4JB9 - chains G and L of the 3 polymer chains in the assembly; structure by X-ray diffraction, 2.60 A resolution.

Chain G:
Molecule: clade A/E 93TH057 HIV-1 gp120 core
From: Human immunodeficiency virus 1
Amino-acid sequence (353 residues; each row starts with the number of its first residue; note: 96 numbers in that range are skipped by the numbering (no residue carries them; nothing is unmodelled there)):
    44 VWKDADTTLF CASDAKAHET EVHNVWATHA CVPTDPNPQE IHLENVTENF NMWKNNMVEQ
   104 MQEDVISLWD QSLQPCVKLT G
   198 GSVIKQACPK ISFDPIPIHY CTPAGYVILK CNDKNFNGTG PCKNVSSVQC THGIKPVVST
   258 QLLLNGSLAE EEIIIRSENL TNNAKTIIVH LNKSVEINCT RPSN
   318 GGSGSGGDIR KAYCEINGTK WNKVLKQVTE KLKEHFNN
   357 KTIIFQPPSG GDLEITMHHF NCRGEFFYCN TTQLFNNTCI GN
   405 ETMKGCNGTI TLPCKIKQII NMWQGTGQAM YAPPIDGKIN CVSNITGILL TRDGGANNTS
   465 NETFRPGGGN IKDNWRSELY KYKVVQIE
Unresolved in the structure: 318-324, 405-406
Disulfide bonds: Cys54-Cys74, Cys119-Cys205, Cys218-Cys247, Cys228-Cys239, Cys296-Cys331, Cys378-Cys445, Cys385-Cys418, Cys395-Cys410
Covalent attachments: N-acetylglucosamine (NAG) linked to Asn234, Asn241, Asn262, Asn276, Asn289, Asn295, Asn334, Asn386, Asn392, Asn448

Chain L:
Molecule: antibody VRC06 light chain
From: Homo sapiens
Notes: antibody fragment or engineered binder
Amino-acid sequence (209 residues; each row starts with the number of its first residue):
     1 EIVLTQSPAT LSLSPGERAT LSCRASQGGN SLNWYQKRRG QTPRLLIYDT SRRASDIPEK
    61 FVGSGSGTDF SLTITKVGPE DFAVYYCQQF EFFGLGTTLE INRTVAAPSV FIFPPSDEQL
   121 KSGTASVVCL LNNFYPREAK VQWKVDNALQ SGNSQESVTE QDSKDSTYSL SSTLTLSKAD
   181 YEKHKVYACE VTHQGLSSPV TKSFNRGEC
Disulfide bonds: Cys23-Cys87
Residues lining bound ligands: N-acetylglucosamine (NAG; 2-acetamido-2-deoxy-beta-D-glucopyranose): Asn30, Ser31, Asp49, Phe90

Interface between chain G and chain L:
Residue-residue contacts (9; chain G residue first):
  Thr278(G) - Phe90(L)
  Asn279(G) - Phe90(L)
  Asn280(G) - Glu91(L)
  Arg456(G) - Glu91(L)  salt bridge
  Gly458(G) - Glu91(L)
  Gly459(G) - Glu91(L)  hydrogen bond (backbone-side chain)
  Gly459(G) - Phe92(L)
  Ala460(G) - Glu1(L)
  Asn461(G) - Glu1(L)
Other interface residues (no listed pair), chain G (9 interface residues in all): Asn276
Other interface residues (no listed pair), chain L (5 interface residues in all): Asn30

Overview:
Chain G and chain L form an interface of 9 and 5 residues respectively, with 1 hydrogen bond and 1 salt
bridge. Polar pairs include Arg456(G)-Glu91(L) and Gly459(G)-Glu91(L). Ligands of chain L:
N-acetylglucosamine.
Chain G is clade A/E 93TH057 HIV-1 gp120 core (Human immunodeficiency virus 1) and chain L is antibody VRC06
light chain (Homo sapiens); the structure, Crystal structure of antibody VRC06 in complex with HIV-1 gp120
core, was determined by X-ray diffraction, deposited together with 4J6R.
